8QWT - chain A; structure by X-ray diffraction, 1.50 A resolution.

[Chain A]
Molecule: Peroxidase
Organism: Cyathus striatus
Notes: EC 1.11.1.13
Amino-acid sequence (331 residues; each row starts with the number of its first residue):
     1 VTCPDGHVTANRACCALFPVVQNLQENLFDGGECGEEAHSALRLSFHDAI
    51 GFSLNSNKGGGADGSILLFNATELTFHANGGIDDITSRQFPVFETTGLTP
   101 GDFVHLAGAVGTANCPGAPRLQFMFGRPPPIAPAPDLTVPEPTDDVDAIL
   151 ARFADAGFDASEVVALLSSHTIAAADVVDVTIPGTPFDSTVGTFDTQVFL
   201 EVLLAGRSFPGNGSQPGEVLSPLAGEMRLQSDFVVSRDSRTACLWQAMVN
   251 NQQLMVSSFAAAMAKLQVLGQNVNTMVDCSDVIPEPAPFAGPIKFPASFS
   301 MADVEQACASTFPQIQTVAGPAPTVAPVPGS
Cystine bridges: C3-C15, C14-C279, C34-C115, C243-C308
Bound ions: Mg2+ site 1: D30, E37, S331; Mn2+: E36, D176 (together with heme); Ca2+ site 1: D48, G61, D63, S65; heme Fe near H170 (its only coordinating residue here); Ca2+ site 2: T171, D188, T190, T193, D195; Mg2+ site 2 near S239 (its only coordinating residue here)
Ligand contacts: heme (HEM): E36, H39, S40, L42, R43, F46, P140, E141, P142, I149, F153, L166, L167, S169, H170, I172, A173, A174, A175, D176, V177, V178, F187, L229, S231, F259, M263, L266
What the authors report for this chain:
  - contacts within the chain: C243-C308
  - Ca2+ coordination: D48, G61, D63, S65, T171, D188, T190, T193, D195
  - catalytic residues: R43, H47
  - binding site for heme: S40, F46, F187
  - heme coordination: H170
  - Mn2+ coordination: E36, D176
  - mutagenesis - E36A: abolished catalytic activity on Mn2+
  - mutagenesis - S40A (24-fold): decreased binding to Mn2+
  - mutagenesis - E36A: unchanged catalytic activity on DMP

[In short]
Chain A binds heme. D30, E37 and S331 form the Mg2+ site 1. E36 and D176 coordinate Mn2+. The paper reports
catalytic residues R43 and H47; E36A abolishes catalytic activity on Mn2+.
Chain A is Peroxidase (Cyathus striatus); the structure, Ligninolytic manganese peroxidase Cst-MnP1 from
Agaricales mushrooms in complex with a manganese ion, was determined by X-ray diffraction (same publication as
8QWX and 8QX0).
